PDB entry 9FFQ | electron microscopy, 3.10 A resolution | chains C and F of the 6 polymer chains in the assembly

# Chain C
Molecule: Gamma-aminobutyric acid receptor subunit beta-3
Organism: Homo sapiens
UniProtKB: P28472 (GBRB3_HUMAN); residues 1-448 here correspond to UniProt positions 26-473 (UniProt number = residue number + 25)
Chain sequence (395 residues; numbered -53 to 448; 107 numbers in that range are skipped by the numbering (no residue carries them; nothing is unmodelled there); the number before each row is that of its first residue; numbers below 1 keep their minus sign (Met-53 is residue -53)):
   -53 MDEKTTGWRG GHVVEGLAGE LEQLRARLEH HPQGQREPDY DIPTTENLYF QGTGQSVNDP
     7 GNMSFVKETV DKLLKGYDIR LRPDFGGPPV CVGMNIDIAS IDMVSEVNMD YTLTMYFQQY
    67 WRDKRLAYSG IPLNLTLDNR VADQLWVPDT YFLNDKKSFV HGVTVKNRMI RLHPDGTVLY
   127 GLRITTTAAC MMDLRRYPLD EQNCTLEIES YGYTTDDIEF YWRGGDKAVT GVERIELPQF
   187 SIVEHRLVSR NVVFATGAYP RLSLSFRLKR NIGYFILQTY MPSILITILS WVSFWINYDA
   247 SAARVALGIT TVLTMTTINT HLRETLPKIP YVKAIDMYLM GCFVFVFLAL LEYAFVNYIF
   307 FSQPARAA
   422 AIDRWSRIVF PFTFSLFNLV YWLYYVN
Unresolved in the structure: -53 to 7, 448
Differences from the reference sequence: initiating methionine (-53); expression tag (-52 to 0); linker (308-314)
Swiss-Prot annotation at these positions:
  - binding site (benzamidine): Asp95 to Tyr97, Glu155 to Tyr157, Phe200
  - binding site (4-aminobutanoate): Tyr97, Glu155, Tyr157, Thr202
  - binding site (histamine): Tyr97, Ser156, Tyr157, Thr202
  - glycosylation (N-linked (GlcNAc...) asparagine): Asn8, Asn80, Asn149
Disulfides: Cys136-Cys150
Covalently attached groups: N-acetylglucosamine (NAG) linked to Asn80; glycan linked to Asn149

# Chain F
Molecule: Megabody25, Outer membrane protein
Organism: Lama glama
UniProtKB: B5Z8H1 (B5Z8H1_HELPG); the construct has insertions or renumbered stretches relative to UniProt, so the offset changes along the chain: 14-234 = UniProt 226-446; 235-403 = UniProt 53-221
Chain sequence (522 residues; numbered 2 to 523; the number before each row is that of its first residue):
     2 QVQLVESGGG LVQTKTTTSV IDTTNDAQNL LTQAQTIVNT LKDYCPILIA KSSSSNGGTN
    62 NANTPSWQTA GGGKNSCATF GAEFSAASDM INNAQKIVQE TQQLSANQPK NITQPHNLNL
   122 NSPSSLTALA QKMLKNAQSQ AEILKLANQV ESDFNKLSSG HLKDYIGKCD ASAISSANMT
   182 MQNQKNNWGN GCAGVEETQS LLKTSAADFN NQTPQINQAQ NLANTLIQEL GNNTYEQLSR
   242 LLTNDNGTNS KTSAQAINQA VNNLNERAKT LAGGTTNSPA YQATLLALRS VLGLWNSMGY
   302 AVICGGYTKS PGENNQKDFH YTDENGNGTT INCGGSTNSN GTHSYNGTNT LKADKNVSLS
   362 IEQYEKIHEA YQILSKALKQ AGLAPLNSKG EKLEAHVTTS KYGSLRLSCA ASGHTFNYPI
   422 MGWFRQAPGK EREFVGAISW SGGSTSYADS VKDRFTISRD NAKNTVYLEM NNLKPEDTAV
   482 YYCAAKGRYS GGLYYPTNYD YWGQGTQVTV SSHHHHHHEP EA
Unresolved in the structure: 10-405, 511-523
Disulfides: Cys410-Cys484

# Chain C / chain F interface
Residue-residue contacts - 19 pairs, chain C then chain F:
  Asn100(C) - Tyr490(F)
  Ala135(C) - Tyr490(F)
  Met137(C) - Phe417(F)
  Met137(C) - Arg489(F)
  Met138(C) - Phe417(F)
  Asp139(C) - Phe417(F)
  Asn149(C) - Asn418(F)
  Arg196(C) - Thr498(F)
  Arg196(C) - Asn499(F)
  Arg196(C) - Asp501(F)  salt bridge
  Val198(C) - Ser491(F)
  Val198(C) - Gly492(F)
  Val199(C) - Gly493(F)  hydrogen bond (backbone-backbone)
  Val199(C) - Tyr496(F)
  Val199(C) - Asn499(F)  hydrogen bond (backbone-side chain)
  Phe200(C) - Gly492(F)
  Phe200(C) - Tyr496(F)
  Ala201(C) - Tyr496(F)
  Arg207(C) - Tyr490(F)  hydrogen bond (side chain-backbone)
Also at the interface, not in a pair above, chain C (15 interface residues in all): Arg141, Thr151, Glu153

# Summary
15 residues of chain C and 11 residues of chain F are in contact; the contacts include 3 hydrogen bonds and 1
salt bridge. Among the polar pairs are Arg196(C)-Asp501(F), Val199(C)-Asn499(F) and Arg207(C)-Tyr490(F).
N-acetylglucosamine is covalently linked to Asn80(C).
Chain C is Gamma-aminobutyric acid receptor subunit beta-3 (Homo sapiens) and chain F is Megabody25, Outer
membrane protein (Lama glama); the structure, Cryo-EM structure of the alpha1beta3 GABA(A) receptor in complex
with GABA and Mb25 in the short-lived ..., was determined by electron microscopy.
